PDB entry 4CY6 | X-ray diffraction, 2.76 A resolution | chains A and B of the 4 polymer chains in the assembly

[Chain A (and B)]
Name: 2-hydroxybiphenyl-3-monooxygenase
Source organism: Pseudomonas nitroreducens HBP1
Notes: EC 1.14.13.44; chain B of this document is another copy of the same molecule, construct and numbering; everything in this record applies to it too
Reference sequence: O06647 (O06647_9PSED); numbering as in UniProt (aligned over 1-586)
Amino-acid sequence (586 residues; row label = number of the first residue in the row):
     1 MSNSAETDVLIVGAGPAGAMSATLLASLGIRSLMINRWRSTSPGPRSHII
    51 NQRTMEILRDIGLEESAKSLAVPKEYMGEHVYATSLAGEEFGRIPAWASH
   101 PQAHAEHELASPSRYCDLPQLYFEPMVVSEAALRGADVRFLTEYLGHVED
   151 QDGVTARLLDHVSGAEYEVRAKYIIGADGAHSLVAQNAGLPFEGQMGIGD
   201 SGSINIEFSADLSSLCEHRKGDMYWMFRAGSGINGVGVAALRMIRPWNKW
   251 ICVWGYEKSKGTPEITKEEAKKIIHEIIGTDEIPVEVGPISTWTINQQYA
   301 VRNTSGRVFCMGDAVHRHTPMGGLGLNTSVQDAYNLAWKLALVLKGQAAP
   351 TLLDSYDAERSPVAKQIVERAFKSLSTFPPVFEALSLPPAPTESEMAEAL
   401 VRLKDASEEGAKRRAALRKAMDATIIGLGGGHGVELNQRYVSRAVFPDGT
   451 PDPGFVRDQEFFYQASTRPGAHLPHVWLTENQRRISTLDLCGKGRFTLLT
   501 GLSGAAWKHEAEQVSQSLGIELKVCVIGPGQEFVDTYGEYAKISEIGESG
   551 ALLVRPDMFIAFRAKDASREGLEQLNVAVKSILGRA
Unresolved in the structure: 1-3, 201, 229-235, 255-267, 586 (chain B: 1-3, 44-45, 200, 229-238, 255-267, 280, 586)
Differences from the reference sequence: engineered mutation Q347 (Thr in O06647)
From the paper describing this entry:
  - conformationally variable residues (domain motion): R242, M243
  - catalytic residues: H48 (proposed by the authors, not directly observed)
  - specificity-determining residues: R37, S40, S42 (proposed by the authors, not directly observed)
  - mutagenesis - R242A: decreased catalytic activity
  - mutagenesis - H48A, D117A: abolished catalytic activity
  - catalytic residues: D117
  - mutagenesis - I244V, V368A/L417F: increased catalytic activity on guaiacol (citing earlier work)

[How chain A and chain B interact]
Pairs across the interface (42; chain A residue first):
  S4(A) with S163(B)
  A5(A) with V162(B)
  R39(A) with A132(B), hydrogen bond (side chain-backbone); L133(B); G135(B); A136(B); D137(B)
  S40(A) with A132(B); L133(B)
  T41(A) with L133(B)
  S69(A) with S69(B), hydrogen bond (side chain-backbone); L70(B)
  L70(A) with S69(B)
  P125(A) with S129(B)
  S129(A) with P125(B)
  A132(A) with R39(B), hydrogen bond (backbone-side chain); S40(B)
  L133(A) with R39(B); S40(B); T41(B); P43(B), hydrophobic
  G135(A) with R39(B)
  A136(A) with R39(B)
  D137(A) with R39(B)
  R139(A) with R139(B); F140(B), hydrogen bond (side chain-backbone); L141(B); T142(B), hydrogen bond; D160(B), salt bridge; V162(B)
  F140(A) with R139(B), hydrogen bond (backbone-side chain)
  L141(A) with R139(B)
  T142(A) with R139(B), hydrogen bond
  D160(A) with R139(B), salt bridge; D160(B)
  V162(A) with A5(B); R139(B); Y167(B)
  S163(A) with S4(B); Y167(B)
  Y167(A) with V162(B); S163(B)
Interface residues without a listed pair, chain A (27 interface residues in all): L33, P43, S66, L121, R134
Interface residues without a listed pair, chain B (28 interface residues in all): L33, S42, S66, L121, R134

[Overview]
27 residues of chain A face 28 of chain B across their interface; the contacts include 7 hydrogen bonds and 2
salt bridges. Polar contacts include R139(A)-D160(B), R39(A)-A132(B) and S69(A)-S69(B). From the paper:
catalytic residues H48(A) and D117(A); H48A and D117A of chain A abolish catalytic activity; 5 substitutions
were tested in all.
Both chains are 2-hydroxybiphenyl-3-monooxygenase (Pseudomonas nitroreducens HBP1). Entry 4CY6 (apo structure
of 2-hydroxybiphenyl 3-monooxygenase HbpA) was determined by X-ray diffraction together with 4CY8 from the
same study.
